Entry 5J5Z (X-ray diffraction, 1.84 A resolution); this record covers chains A and B.

# Chain A (and B)
Molecule: Dihydrolipoyl dehydrogenase, mitochondrial
From: Homo sapiens
Notes: EC 1.8.1.4; chain B of this document is another copy of the same molecule, construct and numbering; everything in this record applies to it too
UniProt: P09622 (DLDH_HUMAN); residues 1-474 here correspond to UniProt positions 36-509 (UniProt number = residue number + 35)
Chain sequence (496 residues; numbered -21 to 474; the number before each row is that of its first residue; numbers below 1 keep their minus sign (Met-21 is residue -21)):
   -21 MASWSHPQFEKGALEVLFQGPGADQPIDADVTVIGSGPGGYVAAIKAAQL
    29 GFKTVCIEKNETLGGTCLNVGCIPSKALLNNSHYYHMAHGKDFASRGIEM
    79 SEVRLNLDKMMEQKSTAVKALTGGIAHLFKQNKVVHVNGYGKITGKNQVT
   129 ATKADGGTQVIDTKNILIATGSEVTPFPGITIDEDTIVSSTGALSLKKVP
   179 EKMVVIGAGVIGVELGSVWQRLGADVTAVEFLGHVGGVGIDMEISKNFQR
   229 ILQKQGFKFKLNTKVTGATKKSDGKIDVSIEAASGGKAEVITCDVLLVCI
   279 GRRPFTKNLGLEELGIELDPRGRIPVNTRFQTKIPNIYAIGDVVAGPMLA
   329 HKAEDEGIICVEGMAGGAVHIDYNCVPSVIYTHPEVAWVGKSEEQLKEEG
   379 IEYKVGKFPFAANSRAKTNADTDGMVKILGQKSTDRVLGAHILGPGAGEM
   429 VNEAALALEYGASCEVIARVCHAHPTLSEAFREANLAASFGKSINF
Not modelled in the structure: -21 to -7, -3 to 0 (chain B: -21 to -8)
Differences from the reference sequence: initiating methionine (-21); expression tag (-20 to 0); engineered mutation Val444 (Asp479 in P09622)
Cystine bridges: Cys45-Cys50
Ligand contacts: FAD (flavin-adenine dinucleotide): Ile12, Gly13, Ser14, Gly15, Pro16, Gly17, Gly18, Ile35, Glu36, Lys37, Asn38, Gly42, Gly43, Thr44, Cys45, Val48, Gly49, Cys50, Ser53, Lys54, Gly117, Tyr118, Gly119, Ala147, Thr148, Gly149, Ser150, Ser168, Leu172, Ile189, Arg280, Phe283, Leu287, Ile318, Gly319, Asp320, Met326, Leu327, Ala328, His329, Ala331, Tyr359
Swiss-Prot annotation at these positions:
  - active site: His452 (Proton acceptor)
  - binding site (FAD): Glu36 to Cys45, Lys54, Gly119, Thr148 to Ser150, Asp320, Met326 to His329
  - binding site (NAD(+)): Gly185 to Glu192, Glu208, Val243, Gly279
  - site (Important for interaction with PDHX and activity of multienzyme pyruvate dehydrogenase complex): Asp413, Tyr438
  - modified residue: Lys31 (N6-acetyllysine), Lys69 (N6-acetyllysine), Lys87 (N6-acetyllysine), Lys97 (N6-acetyllysine), Lys108 (N6-acetyllysine), Lys124 (N6-succinyllysine), Lys131 (N6-succinyllysine), Lys238 (N6-succinyllysine), Lys242 (N6-succinyllysine), Ser250 (Phosphoserine), Ser262 (Phosphoserine), Lys311 (N6-acetyllysine), Lys375 (N6-acetyllysine), Lys382 (N6-acetyllysine), Lys385 (N6-acetyllysine), Lys395 (N6-succinyllysine), Ser467 (Phosphoserine), Lys470 (N6-acetyllysine)

# Interface between chain A and chain B
Residue-residue contacts - 169 pairs, chain A then chain B:
  Tyr19(A) with Asn473(B), hydrogen bond
  Ile23(A) with Ile472(B)
  Lys24(A) with Phe468(B); Ile472(B)
  Gln27(A) with Phe468(B); Ser471(B), hydrogen bond (side chain-backbone); Ile472(B)
  Leu28(A) with Phe468(B), hydrophobic
  Cys45(A) with His452(B), hydrogen bond
  Cys50(A) with Pro453(B)
  Ile51(A) with Ser392(B); Thr396(B)
  Lys54(A) with Thr396(B); Pro453(B)
  Ala55(A) with Thr396(B)
  Asn58(A) with Arg74(B); Asn397(B)
  Asn59(A) with Arg74(B), hydrogen bond; Ile76(B)
  Tyr62(A) with Met65(B), hydrophobic; Phe71(B), hydrophobic; Ile76(B), hydrophobic
  Tyr63(A) with Ile76(B)
  Phe71(A) with Tyr62(B), hydrophobic; Phe71(B), hydrophobic
  Ala72(A) with Lys87(B)
  Ser73(A) with Lys87(B); Gln91(B)
  Arg74(A) with Asn58(B); Asn59(B), hydrogen bond; Tyr62(B); Met88(B)
  Gly75(A) with Arg82(B); Leu83(B); Asn84(B), hydrogen bond (backbone-backbone); Lys87(B)
  Ile76(A) with Asn59(B); Tyr62(B), hydrophobic; Tyr63(B); Ala66(B), hydrophobic; Arg82(B)
  Glu77(A) with Glu80(B); Val81(B); Arg82(B), hydrogen bond (backbone-backbone); Asn84(B), hydrogen bond
  Met78(A) with Met78(B), hydrophobic; Glu80(B)
  Ser79(A) with Ser79(B), hydrogen bond; Glu80(B), hydrogen bond (side chain-backbone)
  Glu80(A) with Glu77(B); Met78(B); Ser79(B), hydrogen bond (backbone-side chain)
  Val81(A) with Ile76(B), hydrophobic; Glu77(B); Met78(B), hydrophobic
  Arg82(A) with Gly75(B); Ile76(B); Glu77(B), hydrogen bond (backbone-backbone)
  Leu83(A) with Gly75(B)
  Asn84(A) with Gly75(B), hydrogen bond (backbone-backbone); Glu77(B), hydrogen bond
  Lys87(A) with Ala72(B); Ser73(B); Gly75(B)
  Met88(A) with Arg74(B); Gly75(B)
  Gln91(A) with Ser73(B); Thr396(B), hydrogen bond (side chain-backbone)
  Ala98(A) with Lys395(B)
  Leu106(A) with Ile472(B); Asn473(B); Phe474(B)
  Gln109(A) with Phe474(B), hydrogen bond (side chain-backbone)
  Ala328(A) with His452(B)
  His329(A) with Cys449(B); His450(B); Ala451(B); His452(B), hydrogen bond (side chain-backbone)
  Glu332(A) with His452(B), salt bridge
  Asp333(A) with Cys449(B), hydrogen bond; Arg460(B), salt bridge
  Ile336(A) with Ile472(B), hydrophobic
  Glu340(A) with Arg447(B), salt bridge
  Pro355(A) with Cys449(B); Ala451(B)
  Val357(A) with Ala451(B), hydrophobic
  Tyr359(A) with Arg393(B); His452(B); Pro453(B), hydrogen bond (side chain-backbone); Thr454(B)
  Glu363(A) with Arg393(B), salt bridge
  Ser392(A) with Ile51(B)
  Arg393(A) with Tyr359(B); Glu363(B), salt bridge; Glu427(B), salt bridge
  Lys395(A) with Ala98(B)
  Thr396(A) with Ile51(B); Lys54(B); Ala55(B); Gln91(B), hydrogen bond (backbone-side chain)
  Asn397(A) with Asn58(B), hydrogen bond
  Gly426(A) with Thr454(B)
  Glu427(A) with Arg393(B), salt bridge; Thr454(B); Leu455(B), hydrogen bond (side chain-backbone); Ser456(B), hydrogen bond (side chain-backbone)
  Asn430(A) with Glu431(B); His450(B); Ala451(B), hydrogen bond (side chain-backbone); Thr454(B); Ser456(B), hydrogen bond
  Glu431(A) with Asn430(B); Leu434(B)
  Ala433(A) with Cys449(B)
  Leu434(A) with Glu431(B); Leu434(B), hydrophobic; Ala435(B); Ile445(B), hydrophobic; Val448(B)
  Ala435(A) with Leu434(B), hydrophobic
  Glu437(A) with Val448(B); Cys449(B)
  Tyr438(A) with Tyr438(B), hydrophobic; Ala440(B); Val444(B)
  Ala440(A) with Tyr438(B)
  Ser441(A) with Tyr438(B)
  Val444(A) with Tyr438(B)
  Arg447(A) with Glu437(B), salt bridge
  Val448(A) with Ala433(B); Leu434(B); Glu437(B)
  Cys449(A) with His329(B); Asp333(B), hydrogen bond; Cys353(B); Pro355(B); Ala433(B)
  His450(A) with His329(B); Asn430(B)
  Ala451(A) with His329(B); Pro355(B); Val357(B), hydrophobic; Asn430(B), hydrogen bond (backbone-side chain)
  His452(A) with Cys45(B); Ala328(B); His329(B), hydrogen bond (backbone-side chain); Tyr359(B)
  Pro453(A) with Lys54(B); Tyr359(B), hydrogen bond (backbone-side chain)
  Thr454(A) with Tyr359(B); Gly426(B); Glu427(B); Asn430(B), hydrogen bond
  Leu455(A) with Glu427(B), hydrogen bond (backbone-side chain)
  Ser456(A) with Glu427(B), hydrogen bond (backbone-side chain); Asn430(B), hydrogen bond
  Arg460(A) with Asp333(B), salt bridge
  Leu464(A) with Lys24(B)
  Phe468(A) with Lys24(B); Gln27(B)
  Lys470(A) with Gln27(B)
  Ser471(A) with Gln27(B), hydrogen bond (backbone-side chain)
  Ile472(A) with Ile23(B); Lys24(B); Leu106(B)
  Asn473(A) with Tyr19(B), hydrogen bond; Leu106(B)
  Phe474(A) with Leu106(B); Gln109(B), hydrogen bond (backbone-side chain)
Also at the interface, not in a pair above, chain A (90 interface residues in all): Val20, Met65, Ala66, Ala95, Leu99, Cys353, Val354, Ala398, Val429, Ile445, Glu457
Also at the interface, not in a pair above, chain B (87 interface residues in all): Val20, Leu28, Cys50, Ala95, Leu99, Glu332, Ile336, Ala398, Val429, Glu457, Leu464, Lys470

# Overview
Chain A and chain B form an interface of 90 and 87 residues respectively, with 36 hydrogen bonds and 9 salt
bridges. Among the polar pairs are Glu332(A)-His452(B), Asp333(A)-Arg460(B) and Glu340(A)-Arg447(B). Ligands
of chain A: flavin-adenine dinucleotide.
Both chains are Dihydrolipoyl dehydrogenase, mitochondrial (Homo sapiens). Entry 5J5Z (Crystal structure of
the D444V disease-causing mutant of the human dihydrolipoamide dehydrogenase) was determined by X-ray
diffraction (same publication as 5NHG).
